7T97 - chains A and B; structure by X-ray diffraction, 2.14 A resolution.

# Chain A
Molecule: FAB Heavy chain
Organism: Homo sapiens
Notes: antibody fragment or engineered binder
Sequence (228 residues; each row starts with the number of its first residue; a row labelled like 82A-82C holds insertion residues (82A, then the next letters in order)):
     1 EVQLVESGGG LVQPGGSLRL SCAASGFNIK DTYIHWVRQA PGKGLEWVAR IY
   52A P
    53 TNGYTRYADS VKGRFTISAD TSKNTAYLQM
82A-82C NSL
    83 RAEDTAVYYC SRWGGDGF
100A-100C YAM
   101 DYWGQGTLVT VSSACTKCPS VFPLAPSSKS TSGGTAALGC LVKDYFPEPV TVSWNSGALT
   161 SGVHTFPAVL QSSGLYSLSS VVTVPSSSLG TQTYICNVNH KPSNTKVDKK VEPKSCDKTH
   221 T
Unresolved in the structure: 1, 215-221
Disulfides: Cys22-Cys92, Cys140-Cys196

# Chain B
Molecule: FAB Light Chain
Organism: Homo sapiens
Notes: antibody fragment or engineered binder
Sequence (214 residues; each row starts with the number of its first residue):
     1 DIQMTQSPSS LSASVGDRVT ITCRASQDVN TAVAWYQQKP GKAPKLLIYS ASFLYSGVPS
    61 RFSGSRSGTD FTLTISSLQP EDFATYYCQQ HYTTPPTFGQ GTKVEIKRTV AAPSVFIFPP
   121 SDEQLKSGTA SVVCLLNNFY PREAKVQWKV DNALQSGNSQ ESVTEQDSKD STYSLSSTLT
   181 LSKADYEKHK VYACEVTHQG LSSPVTKSFN RGEC
Unresolved in the structure: 213-214
Disulfides: Cys23-Cys88, Cys134-Cys194

# Chain A / chain B interface
Residue-residue contacts - 75 pairs, chain A then chain B:
  Val37(A) - Phe98(B)  hydrophobic
  Gln39(A) - Gln38(B)  hydrogen bond
  Gln39(A) - Tyr87(B)  hydrogen bond
  Lys43(A) - Tyr87(B)
  Gly44(A) - Tyr87(B)
  Leu45(A) - Pro44(B)  hydrophobic
  Leu45(A) - Tyr87(B)  hydrophobic
  Leu45(A) - Phe98(B)
  Trp47(A) - Pro95(B)  hydrophobic
  Trp47(A) - Pro96(B)
  Arg50(A) - Thr94(B)  hydrogen bond
  Arg58(A) - Thr94(B)
  Tyr91(A) - Gln38(B)  hydrogen bond
  Tyr91(A) - Lys42(B)  hydrogen bond (side chain-backbone)
  Tyr91(A) - Ala43(B)  hydrophobic
  Trp95(A) - His91(B)
  Gly99(A) - Tyr49(B)
  Phe100(A) - Tyr49(B)
  Phe100(A) - Ser50(B)
  Phe100(A) - Tyr55(B)  hydrophobic
  Tyr100A(A) - His91(B)  hydrogen bond (backbone-side chain)
  Ala100B(A) - Ala34(B)  hydrophobic
  Ala100B(A) - Tyr36(B)
  Ala100B(A) - Leu46(B)  hydrophobic
  Ala100B(A) - Tyr49(B)  hydrophobic
  Met100C(A) - Tyr36(B)  hydrogen bond (backbone-side chain)
  Met100C(A) - Leu46(B)
  Met100C(A) - Gln89(B)
  Asp101(A) - Leu46(B)
  Asp101(A) - Tyr55(B)
  Tyr102(A) - Tyr55(B)
  Trp103(A) - Tyr36(B)
  Trp103(A) - Pro44(B)
  Gly104(A) - Ala43(B)
  Val121(A) - Glu123(B)
  Phe122(A) - Ser121(B)
  Phe122(A) - Gln124(B)
  Pro123(A) - Ser121(B)
  Pro123(A) - Glu123(B)
  Leu124(A) - Phe118(B)
  Leu124(A) - Val133(B)  hydrophobic
  Ala125(A) - Phe118(B)
  Lys129(A) - Ile117(B)  hydrogen bond (backbone-backbone)
  Lys129(A) - Ser208(B)  hydrogen bond (side chain-backbone)
  Lys129(A) - Phe209(B)
  Ser130(A) - Phe116(B)
  Ser130(A) - Ile117(B)  hydrogen bond (side chain-backbone)
  Ser130(A) - Phe118(B)
  Ser132(A) - Phe116(B)
  Thr135(A) - Phe116(B)
  Ala137(A) - Phe116(B)  hydrophobic
  Ala137(A) - Phe118(B)
  Leu138(A) - Phe118(B)
  Leu141(A) - Ser131(B)
  Lys143(A) - Gln124(B)
  Lys143(A) - Ser131(B)
  His164(A) - Asn137(B)  hydrogen bond
  His164(A) - Asn138(B)  hydrogen bond
  His164(A) - Ser174(B)  hydrogen bond
  Phe166(A) - Leu135(B)  hydrophobic
  Phe166(A) - Ser162(B)
  Phe166(A) - Thr164(B)
  Phe166(A) - Ser174(B)
  Phe166(A) - Leu175(B)
  Phe166(A) - Ser176(B)
  Pro167(A) - Ser162(B)  hydrogen bond (backbone-side chain)
  Pro167(A) - Val163(B)
  Val169(A) - Gln160(B)
  Val169(A) - Glu161(B)
  Val169(A) - Ser162(B)
  Leu170(A) - Gln160(B)  hydrogen bond (backbone-side chain)
  Gln171(A) - Gln160(B)
  Val181(A) - Leu135(B)  hydrophobic
  Thr183(A) - Asn137(B)
  Lys209(A) - Glu123(B)  salt bridge
Other interface residues (no listed pair), chain A (48 interface residues in all): His35, Glu46, Asp61, Thr131, Ala136, Thr165, Ser179
Other interface residues (no listed pair), chain B (40 interface residues in all): Asp1, Ser127

# Summary
48 residues of chain A and 40 residues of chain B are in contact, with 15 hydrogen bonds and 1 salt bridge.
Polar contacts include Lys209(A)-Glu123(B), Gln39(A)-Gln38(B) and Gln39(A)-Tyr87(B).
Here chain A is FAB Heavy chain and chain B is FAB Light Chain, both from Homo sapiens. Entry 7T97 (Crystal
structure of engineered CYS-CYS fab dimer CH1-207 (HC4)) was determined by X-ray diffraction together with
7T99 from the same study.
